PDB entry 8CEA | electron microscopy, 3.94 A resolution | chains B and b of the 6 polymer chains in the assembly

Chain B (and b):
Name: Heme exporter protein B
Organism: Escherichia coli K-12
Notes: chain b of this document is another copy of the same molecule, construct and numbering; everything in this record applies to it too
UniProt: P0ABL8 (CCMB_ECOLI); residue numbers follow UniProt; this construct covers 1-220
Amino-acid sequence (220 residues; row label = number of the first residue in the row):
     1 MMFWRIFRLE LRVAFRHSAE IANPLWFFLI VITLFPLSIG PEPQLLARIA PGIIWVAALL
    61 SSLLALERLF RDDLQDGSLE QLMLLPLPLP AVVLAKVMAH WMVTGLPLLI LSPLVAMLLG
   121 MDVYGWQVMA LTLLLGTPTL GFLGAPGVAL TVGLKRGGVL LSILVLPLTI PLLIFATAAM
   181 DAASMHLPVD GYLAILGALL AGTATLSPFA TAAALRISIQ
Unresolved in the structure: 1

Chain B / chain b interface:
Pairs across the interface - 46 pairs, chain B then chain b:
  His17(B) with Lys155(b)
  Ser18(B) with Gly158(b); Val159(b)
  Ala19(B) with Gly158(b), hydrogen bond (backbone-backbone)
  Glu20(B) with Glu67(b); Arg71(b), salt bridge
  Ala22(B) with Ser162(b)
  Asn23(B) with Ser162(b), hydrogen bond; Val165(b); Leu166(b)
  Phe27(B) with Leu59(b), hydrophobic
  Ile30(B) with Ile170(b), hydrophobic
  Leu34(B) with Val56(b), hydrophobic; Leu173(b), hydrophobic
  Phe35(B) with Gly52(b); Val56(b), hydrophobic
  Ser38(B) with Asp181(b)
  Ile39(B) with Arg48(b); Ile49(b), hydrophobic
  Leu45(B) with Leu45(b), hydrophobic
  Arg48(B) with Leu45(b)
  Ile49(B) with Ile49(b), hydrophobic
  Gly52(B) with Ser38(b)
  Val56(B) with Phe35(b), hydrophobic; Ser38(b)
  Leu60(B) with Leu34(b), hydrophobic; Leu60(b), hydrophobic
  Leu64(B) with Leu63(b), hydrophobic
  Glu67(B) with Leu64(b)
  Arg71(B) with Arg71(b)
  Gln75(B) with Gln75(b)
  Lys155(B) with Val13(b); Asp72(b)
  Arg156(B) with Arg68(b)
  Gly157(B) with Leu64(b); Arg68(b)
  Gly158(B) with Leu64(b); Arg68(b)
  Val159(B) with Phe27(b), hydrophobic
  Ser162(B) with Phe27(b)
  Ile163(B) with Asn23(b)
  Leu166(B) with Ile30(b), hydrophobic
  Ile170(B) with Leu37(b), hydrophobic
  Leu173(B) with Ser38(b)
  Ile174(B) with Leu37(b)
  Thr177(B) with Ser38(b)
Interface residues without a listed pair, chain B (37 interface residues in all): Val31, Leu37, Leu59
Interface residues without a listed pair, chain b (40 interface residues in all): Glu20, Pro24, Trp26, Val31, Ile39, Ile53, Thr151, Ile174, Thr177

Overview:
Chain B and chain b form an interface of 37 and 40 residues respectively, with 2 hydrogen bonds and 1 salt
bridge. Among the polar pairs are Glu20(B)-Arg71(b), Asn23(B)-Ser162(b) and Ala19(B)-Gly158(b).
Both chains are Heme exporter protein B (Escherichia coli K-12). Entry 8CEA (Cytochrome c maturation complex
CcmABCD, E154Q) was determined by electron microscopy (same publication as 8CE1, 8CE5 and 8CE8).
